Entry 6IXL (X-ray diffraction, 1.75 A resolution); this record covers chains A and B.

== Chain A (and B) ==
Name: Isocitrate dehydrogenase
From: Ostreococcus tauri
Notes: chain B of this document is another copy of the same molecule, construct and numbering; everything in this record applies to it too
Reference sequence: A0A1Y5IEA9 (A0A1Y5IEA9_OSTTA); residues 20-429 here correspond to UniProt positions 61-470 (UniProt number = residue number + 41)
Sequence (418 residues; each row starts with the number of its first residue):
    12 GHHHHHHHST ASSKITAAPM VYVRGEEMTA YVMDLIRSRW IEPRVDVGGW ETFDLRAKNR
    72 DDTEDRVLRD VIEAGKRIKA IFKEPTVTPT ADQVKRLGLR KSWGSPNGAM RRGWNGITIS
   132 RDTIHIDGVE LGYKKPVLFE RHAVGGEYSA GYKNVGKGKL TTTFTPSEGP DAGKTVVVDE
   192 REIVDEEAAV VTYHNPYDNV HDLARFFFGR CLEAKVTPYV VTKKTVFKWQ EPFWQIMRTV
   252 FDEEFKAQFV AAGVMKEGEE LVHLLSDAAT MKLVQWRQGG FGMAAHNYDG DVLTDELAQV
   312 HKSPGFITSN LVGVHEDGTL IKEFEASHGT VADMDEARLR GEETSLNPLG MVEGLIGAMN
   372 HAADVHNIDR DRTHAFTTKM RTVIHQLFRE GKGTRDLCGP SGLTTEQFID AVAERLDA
Disordered / not traced: 12-23, 429
Differences from the reference sequence: expression tag (12-19)

== Interface between chain A and chain B ==
Residue-residue contacts (152):
  E158(A) with E158(B); Y204(B), hydrogen bond; F238(B); W240(B)
  Y159(A) with K234(B); V237(B), hydrophobic; F238(B)
  S160(A) with R192(B), hydrogen bond (backbone-side chain)
  A161(A) with R192(B); W240(B), hydrophobic
  G162(A) with D190(B); R192(B)
  Y163(A) with V189(B); K239(B); W240(B), hydrophobic
  N165(A) with W240(B), hydrogen bond (side chain-backbone); P243(B)
  V166(A) with F175(B), hydrophobic
  G167(A) with F175(B)
  K168(A) with F175(B); P177(B); S178(B), hydrogen bond (backbone-backbone)
  G169(A) with F175(B); T176(B); S178(B)
  K170(A) with T174(B); F175(B); T176(B), hydrogen bond (backbone-backbone)
  L171(A) with T173(B); T174(B); F175(B); T203(B)
  T172(A) with T172(B); T173(B); T174(B), hydrogen bond (backbone-backbone)
  T173(A) with L171(B); T172(B); T173(B); T203(B), hydrogen bond
  T174(A) with K170(B); L171(B); T172(B), hydrogen bond (backbone-backbone)
  F175(A) with V166(B), hydrophobic; G167(B); K168(B); G169(B); K170(B); I194(B), hydrophobic
  T176(A) with G169(B); K170(B), hydrogen bond (backbone-backbone)
  P177(A) with K168(B)
  S178(A) with K168(B), hydrogen bond (backbone-backbone); G169(B)
  E179(A) with K168(B)
  V187(A) with K164(B)
  V189(A) with Y163(B); K164(B)
  D190(A) with G162(B); T203(B)
  R192(A) with S160(B), hydrogen bond (side chain-backbone); A161(B); G162(B); T203(B); H205(B), hydrogen bond
  I194(A) with F175(B), hydrophobic; H205(B)
  D196(A) with P207(B); Y208(B), hydrogen bond (side chain-backbone); D209(B), hydrogen bond (side chain-backbone)
  E197(A) with D209(B), hydrogen bond (backbone-side chain)
  E198(A) with P207(B); Y208(B), hydrogen bond (backbone-backbone); D209(B), hydrogen bond (backbone-side chain); H212(B), salt bridge; I247(B)
  A199(A) with N206(B)
  A200(A) with H205(B); N206(B), hydrogen bond (backbone-backbone); W240(B)
  V201(A) with Y204(B)
  V202(A) with V202(B); T203(B); Y204(B), hydrogen bond (backbone-backbone); W240(B)
  T203(A) with L171(B); T173(B), hydrogen bond; D190(B); R192(B); V202(B); T203(B), hydrogen bond
  Y204(A) with E158(B), hydrogen bond; V201(B); V202(B), hydrogen bond (backbone-backbone)
  H205(A) with R192(B), hydrogen bond; I194(B); A200(B)
  N206(A) with A199(B); A200(B), hydrogen bond (backbone-backbone)
  P207(A) with D196(B); E198(B)
  Y208(A) with D196(B), hydrogen bond (backbone-side chain); E198(B), hydrogen bond (backbone-backbone); A200(B), hydrophobic
  D209(A) with D196(B), hydrogen bond (backbone-side chain); E197(B), hydrogen bond (side chain-backbone); E198(B), hydrogen bond (side chain-backbone)
  H212(A) with E198(B), salt bridge
  K234(A) with Y299(B); D302(B), salt bridge
  V237(A) with Y159(B), hydrophobic
  F238(A) with E158(B); Y159(B); Y299(B), hydrophobic
  K239(A) with Y163(B)
  W240(A) with E158(B); A161(B), hydrophobic; Y163(B), hydrophobic; N165(B), hydrogen bond (backbone-side chain); A200(B); V202(B)
  P243(A) with N165(B)
  I247(A) with E198(B)
  S277(A) with Y299(B), hydrogen bond; V303(B)
  D278(A) with D302(B); V303(B); D306(B)
  T281(A) with V303(B); D306(B); E307(B)
  M282(A) with D306(B); Q310(B); P315(B), hydrophobic
  V285(A) with Q310(B)
  Q286(A) with Q310(B), hydrogen bond
  Y299(A) with K234(B); F238(B), hydrophobic; S277(B), hydrogen bond; D300(B), hydrogen bond
  D300(A) with Y299(B), hydrogen bond
  D302(A) with K234(B), salt bridge; D278(B)
  V303(A) with T281(B)
  D306(A) with D278(B); T281(B); M282(B)
  E307(A) with T281(B); E307(B)
  Q310(A) with M282(B); V285(B); Q286(B), hydrogen bond
  P315(A) with M282(B), hydrophobic
Other interface residues (no listed pair), chain A (66 interface residues in all): K164, V195, N210, A309
Other interface residues (no listed pair), chain B (67 interface residues in all): E179, V195, N210, A279, A309, V311

== Summary ==
The interface between chain A and chain B involves 66 residues on one side and 67 on the other, with 37
hydrogen bonds and 4 salt bridges. Among the polar pairs are E198(A)-H212(B), K234(A)-D302(B) and
E158(A)-Y204(B).
Chain A and chain B are both Isocitrate dehydrogenase (Ostreococcus tauri); the structure, Crystal structure
of isocitrate dehydrogenase from Ostreococcus tauri, was determined by X-ray diffraction, deposited together
with 7E2W, 6IXN and 6IXT.
